PDB entry 7JR5 | X-ray diffraction, 2.40 A resolution | chains A and B

[Chain A (and B)]
Name: Photoreceptor-histidine kinase BphP
Source organism: Stigmatella aurantiaca (strain DW4/3-1)
Notes: chain B of this document is another copy of the same molecule, construct and numbering; everything in this record applies to it too
UniProtKB: Q09E27 (Q09E27_STIAD); residues 1-490 here = UniProt positions 1-490
Amino-acid sequence (490 residues; row label = number of the first residue in the row):
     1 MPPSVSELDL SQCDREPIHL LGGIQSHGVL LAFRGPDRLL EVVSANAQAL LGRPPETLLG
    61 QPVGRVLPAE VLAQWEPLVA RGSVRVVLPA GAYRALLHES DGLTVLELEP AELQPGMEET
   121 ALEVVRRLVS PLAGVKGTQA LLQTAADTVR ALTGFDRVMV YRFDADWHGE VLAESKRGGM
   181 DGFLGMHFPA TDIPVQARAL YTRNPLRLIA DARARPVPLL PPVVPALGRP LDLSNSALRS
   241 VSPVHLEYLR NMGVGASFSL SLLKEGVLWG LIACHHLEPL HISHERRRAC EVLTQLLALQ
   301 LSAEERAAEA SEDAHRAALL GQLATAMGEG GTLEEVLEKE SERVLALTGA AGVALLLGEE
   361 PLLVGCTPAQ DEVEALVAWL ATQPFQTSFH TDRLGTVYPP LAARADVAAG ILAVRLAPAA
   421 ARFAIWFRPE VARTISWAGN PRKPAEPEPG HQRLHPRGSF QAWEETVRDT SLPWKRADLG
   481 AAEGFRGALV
Unresolved in the structure: 1-8
Covalently attached groups: compound VHG linked to C13
Small-molecule neighbours: VHG (3-[2-[[5-[(4-ethenyl-3-methyl-5-oxidanylidene-pyrrol-2-yl)methyl]-3-(3-hydroxy-3-oxopropyl)-4-methyl-1H-pyrrol-2-yl]methyl]-5-[[(3S)-4-ethyl-3-methyl-2-oxidanylidene-1,3-dihydropyrrol-5-yl]methyl]-4-methyl-1H-pyrrol-3-yl]propanoic acid): I18, M159, Y161, F183, F188, T191, D192, I193, P194, Q196, A197, L200, Y201, R207, I209, R239, S240, V241, S242, V244, H245, Y248, M252, S257, S259, L271, A273, H275, A445, L454
What the authors report for this chain:
  - binding site for VHG: C13, Y201, R239, H245, S257, S259
  - conformationally variable residues: D192, Y248, S257, S259, R457
  - contacts within the chain: D192-R457 (water-mediated contact)

[Chain A / chain B interface]
Pairs across the interface - 37 pairs, chain A then chain B:
  E118(A) with E118(B); E119(B)
  E119(A) with E118(B), hydrogen bond (backbone-side chain)
  L122(A) with L122(B), hydrophobic
  E123(A) with R288(B), salt bridge
  R126(A) with R288(B); A289(B); V292(B)
  V129(A) with Q295(B)
  S130(A) with Q295(B)
  P131(A) with Q295(B)
  R288(A) with E123(B), salt bridge; R126(B)
  V292(A) with R126(B)
  Q295(A) with V129(B); S130(B)
  L299(A) with V129(B), hydrophobic
  R306(A) with A303(B); E304(B); A307(B)
  A307(A) with R306(B)
  A310(A) with R476(B)
  L320(A) with E483(B)
  G321(A) with R486(B), hydrogen bond (backbone-side chain)
  A324(A) with R486(B); G487(B); V490(B)
  T325(A) with R486(B)
  P418(A) with G328(B); E329(B)
  R476(A) with A310(B)
  E483(A) with G321(B)
  R486(A) with A324(B); T325(B), hydrogen bond
  G487(A) with A488(B)
  A488(A) with G487(B)
  V490(A) with M327(B), hydrophobic
Interface residues without a listed pair, chain A (32 interface residues in all): V125, Q300, A303, M327, G328, A417
Interface residues without a listed pair, chain B (36 interface residues in all): P131, L263, K264, E285, L299, Q300, D313, G484

[In short]
The interface between chain A and chain B involves 32 residues on one side and 36 on the other, with 3
hydrogen bonds and 2 salt bridges. Among the polar pairs are E123(A)-R288(B), E119(A)-E118(B) and
G321(A)-R486(B). From the paper: a binding site for VHG at C13(A), Y201(A) and R239(A) among others;
conformational variability at D192(A), Y248(A) and S257(A) among others.
Chain A and chain B are both Photoreceptor-histidine kinase BphP (Stigmatella aurantiaca (strain DW4/3-1));
the structure, Real Time Reaction Intermediates in Stigmatella Bacteriophytochrome P2, was determined by X-ray
diffraction (same publication as 7JRI).
